PDB entry 5NAK | X-ray diffraction, 1.50 A resolution | chains A and B

[Chain A (and B)]
Protein: Kynurenine 3-monooxygenase
Organism: Pseudomonas fluorescens
Notes: EC 1.14.13.9; chain B of this document is another copy of the same molecule, construct and numbering; everything in this record applies to it too
UniProtKB: Q84HF5 (KMO_PSEFL); residues 1-461 here = UniProt positions 1-461
Amino-acid sequence (461 residues; row label = number of the first residue in the row):
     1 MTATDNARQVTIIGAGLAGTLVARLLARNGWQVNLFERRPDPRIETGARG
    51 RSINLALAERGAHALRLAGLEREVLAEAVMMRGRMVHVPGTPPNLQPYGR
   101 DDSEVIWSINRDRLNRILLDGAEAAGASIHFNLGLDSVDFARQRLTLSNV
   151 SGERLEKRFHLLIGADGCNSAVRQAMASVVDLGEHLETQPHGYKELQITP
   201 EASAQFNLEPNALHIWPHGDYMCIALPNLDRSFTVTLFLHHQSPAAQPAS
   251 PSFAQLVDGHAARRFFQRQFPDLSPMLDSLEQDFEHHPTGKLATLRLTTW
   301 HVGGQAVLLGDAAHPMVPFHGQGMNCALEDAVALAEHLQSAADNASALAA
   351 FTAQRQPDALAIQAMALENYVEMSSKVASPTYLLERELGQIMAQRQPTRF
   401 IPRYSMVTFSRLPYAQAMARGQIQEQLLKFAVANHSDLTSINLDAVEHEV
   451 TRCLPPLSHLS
Disordered / not traced: 1-6, 458-461 (chain B: 1-6, 376-379, 458-461)
Sequence notes: engineered mutation Ser252 (Cys in Q84HF5), Ser461 (Cys in Q84HF5)
Small-molecule neighbours:
  - FAD (flavin-adenine dinucleotide): Ile13, Gly14, Ala15, Gly16, Leu17, Ala18, Gly19, Phe36, Glu37, Arg38, Arg39, Ile53, Leu55, Ala56, Arg111, Leu133, Gly134, Leu135, Ala165, Asp166, Gly167, Ala171, Tyr193, Glu195, Leu226, Leu309, Gly310, Asp311, Pro318, Gly321, Gln322, Gly323, Met324, Asn325, Ala327
  - L-kynurenine (KYN; (2S)-2-amino-4-(2-aminophenyl)-4-oxobutanoic acid): Ala56, Arg84, Leu213, Ile224, Leu226, Phe238, Pro318, Phe319, His320, Gly321, Asn369, Met373, Tyr404
UniProt features mapped onto this chain:
  - binding site (FAD): Leu17, Ala18, Glu37 to Arg39, Ala56, Arg111, Leu135, Asp311, Met324, Asn325
  - binding site (L-kynurenine): Arg84, Tyr98, Asn369, Tyr404
  - mutagenesis: Arg84 (R84A: Abolishes kynurenine 3-monooxygenase activity), Tyr98 (Y98A/F: Abolishes kynurenine 3-monooxygenase activity), Phe319 to His320 (Abolishes NADPH oxidase activity), His320 (H320A: Slightly decreases NADPH oxidase activity), Asn369 (N369A: Decreases kynurenine 3-monooxygenase activity; N369D: Abolishes kynurenine 3-monooxygenase activity), Glu372 (E372A/Q: Strongly decreases kynurenine 3-monooxygenase activity), Met373 (M373A: Abolishes kynurenine 3-monooxygenase activity; M373L: Decreases kynurenine 3-monooxygenase activity), Tyr404 (Y404A: Abolishes kynurenine 3-monooxygenase activity; Y404F: Decreases kynurenine 3-monooxygenase activity)
Reported in the primary citation:
  - binding site for L-kynurenine: Ala56, Arg84, Leu213, Phe238, Pro318 to Gln322, Met373, Tyr404
  - binding site for chloride ion: Pro318, Gln322, Gly323

[Interface between chain A and chain B]
Residue-residue contacts (21; chain A residue first):
  Gln426(A) - His185(B)  hydrogen bond
  Lys429(A) - Gly183(B)
  Lys429(A) - Thr298(B)  hydrogen bond
  Phe430(A) - Gly183(B)
  Phe430(A) - Arg296(B)
  Phe430(A) - Leu297(B)
  Phe430(A) - Thr298(B)
  Phe430(A) - Leu360(B)
  Asn434(A) - Ala353(B)
  Asn434(A) - Gln356(B)  hydrogen bond
  Asn442(A) - Ala419(B)
  Asp444(A) - Gln422(B)
  Asp444(A) - Gln426(B)
  Ala445(A) - Met418(B)  hydrophobic
  His448(A) - Glu368(B)
  His448(A) - Gln422(B)
  Glu449(A) - Arg296(B)  salt bridge
  Glu449(A) - Ala364(B)
  Arg452(A) - Glu187(B)  salt bridge
  Arg452(A) - Arg296(B)
  Arg452(A) - Leu367(B)
Other interface residues (no listed pair), chain A (11 interface residues in all): Cys453
Other interface residues (no listed pair), chain B (17 interface residues in all): Pro357

[Summary]
Chain A and chain B form an interface of 11 and 17 residues respectively; the contacts include 3 hydrogen
bonds and 2 salt bridges. Polar pairs include Glu449(A)-Arg296(B), Arg452(A)-Glu187(B) and
Gln426(A)-His185(B). The paper reports a binding site for L-kynurenine at Ala56(A), Arg84(A) and Leu213(A)
among others; a binding site for chloride ion at Pro318(A), Gln322(A) and Gly323(A).
Both chains are Kynurenine 3-monooxygenase (Pseudomonas fluorescens). Entry 5NAK (Pseudomonas fluorescens
kynurenine 3-monooxygenase (KMO) in complex with the enzyme substrate L-kynurenine) was determined by X-ray
diffraction (same publication as 5NA5, 5NAB, 5NAE, 5NAG and 5NAH).
